Entry 7L8P (X-ray diffraction, 2.35 A resolution); this record covers chains A and L of the 4 polymer chains in the assembly.

# Chain A
Protein: Isoform 3 of Integrin alpha-IIb
Source organism: Homo sapiens
UniProt: P08514 (ITA2B_HUMAN), isoform P08514-3; residues 1-457 here correspond to UniProt positions 32-488 (UniProt number = residue number + 31)
Sequence (457 residues; each row starts with the number of its first residue):
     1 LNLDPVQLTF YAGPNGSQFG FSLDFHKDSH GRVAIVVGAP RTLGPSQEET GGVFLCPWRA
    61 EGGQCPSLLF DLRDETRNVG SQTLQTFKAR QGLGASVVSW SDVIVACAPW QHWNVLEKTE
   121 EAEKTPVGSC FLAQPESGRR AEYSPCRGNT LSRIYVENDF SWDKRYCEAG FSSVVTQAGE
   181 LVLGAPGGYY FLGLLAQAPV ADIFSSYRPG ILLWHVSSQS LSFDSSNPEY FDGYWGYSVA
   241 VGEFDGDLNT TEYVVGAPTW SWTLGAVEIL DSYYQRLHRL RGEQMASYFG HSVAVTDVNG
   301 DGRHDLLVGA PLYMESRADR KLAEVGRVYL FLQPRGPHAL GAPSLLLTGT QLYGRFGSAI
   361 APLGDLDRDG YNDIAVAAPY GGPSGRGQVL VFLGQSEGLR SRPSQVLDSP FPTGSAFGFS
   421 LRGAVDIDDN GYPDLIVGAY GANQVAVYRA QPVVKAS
Disordered / not traced: 455-457
UniProt features mapped onto this chain:
  - binding site (Ca(2+)): E243, D245, D247, T250, E252, D297, N299, D301, R303, D305, D365, D367, D369, Y371, D373, D426, D428, N430, Y432, D434
  - glycosylation (N-linked (GlcNAc...) asparagine): N15, N249
Disulfide bonds: C56-C65, C107-C130, C146-C167
Ion coordination: Ca2+ site 1: E243, D245, D247, T250, E252; Ca2+ site 2: D297, N299, D301, R303, D305; Ca2+ site 3: D365, D367, D369, Y371, D373; Ca2+ site 4: D426, D428, N430, Y432, D434
Residues lining bound ligands: sibrafiban (active form) (XQS): F160, Y189, Y190, L192, D224, S225, S226, F231

# Chain L
Protein: Monoclonal antibody 10E5 light chain
Source organism: Mus musculus
Notes: antibody fragment or engineered binder
Sequence (214 residues; row label = number of the first residue in the row):
     1 DILMTQSPSS MSVSLGDTVS ITCHASQGIS SNIGWLQQKP GKSFMGLIYY GTNLVDGVPS
    61 RFSGSGSGAD YSLTISSLDS EDFADYYCVQ YAQLPYTFGG GTKLEIKRAD AAPTVSIFPP
   121 SSEQLTSGGA SVVCFLNNFY PKDINVKWKI DGSERQNGVL NSWTDQDSKD STYSMSSTLT
   181 LTKDEYERHN SYTCEATHKT STSPIVKSFN RNEC
Disulfide bonds: C23-C88, C134-C194

# How chain A and chain L interact
Contacting residue pairs (19):
  R77(A) - N32(L)  hydrogen bond
  R77(A) - Y50(L)
  R77(A) - Y91(L)
  N78(A) - S30(L)
  N78(A) - N32(L)  hydrogen bond (backbone-side chain)
  V79(A) - N32(L)
  V79(A) - Y91(L)
  V79(A) - A92(L)
  G80(A) - Y91(L)  hydrogen bond (backbone-backbone)
  G80(A) - A92(L)  hydrogen bond (backbone-backbone)
  G80(A) - L94(L)
  S81(A) - A92(L)  hydrogen bond (backbone-backbone)
  S81(A) - Q93(L)
  S81(A) - L94(L)  hydrogen bond (side chain-backbone)
  R208(A) - Y49(L)
  R208(A) - N53(L)
  P209(A) - Y50(L)
  G210(A) - Y50(L)
  I211(A) - Y50(L)  hydrophobic

# In short
The chain A/chain L interface involves 9 residues from each chain, with 6 hydrogen bonds. Among the polar
pairs are R77(A)-N32(L), N78(A)-N32(L) and S81(A)-L94(L). Bound to chain A: sibrafiban (active form). From
UniProt: 20 Ca2+-binding residues on chain A.
Here chain A is Isoform 3 of Integrin alpha-IIb (Homo sapiens) and chain L is Monoclonal antibody 10E5 light
chain (Mus musculus). Entry 7L8P (Integrin alphaIIbbeta3 in complex with sibrafiban) was determined by X-ray
diffraction together with 7TCT, 7TD8, 7THO, 7TMZ, 7TPD, 7U60 and 15 further entries from the same study.
